PDB entry 2E2J | X-ray diffraction, 3.50 A resolution | chains T and A of the 13 polymer chains in the assembly

== Chain T ==
Molecule: 27-MER DNA template strand
Sequence (27 nucleotides; numbered 1 to 27; the number before each row is that of its first residue):
     1 TACCGATAAGCAGACGACCCTCTCGAT

== Chain A ==
Molecule: DNA-directed RNA polymerase II largest subunit
From: Saccharomyces cerevisiae
Notes: EC 2.7.7.6
Reference sequence: P04050 (RPB1_YEAST); residue numbers follow UniProt; this construct covers 1-1733
Sequence (1733 residues; numbered 1 to 1733; the number before each row is that of its first residue):
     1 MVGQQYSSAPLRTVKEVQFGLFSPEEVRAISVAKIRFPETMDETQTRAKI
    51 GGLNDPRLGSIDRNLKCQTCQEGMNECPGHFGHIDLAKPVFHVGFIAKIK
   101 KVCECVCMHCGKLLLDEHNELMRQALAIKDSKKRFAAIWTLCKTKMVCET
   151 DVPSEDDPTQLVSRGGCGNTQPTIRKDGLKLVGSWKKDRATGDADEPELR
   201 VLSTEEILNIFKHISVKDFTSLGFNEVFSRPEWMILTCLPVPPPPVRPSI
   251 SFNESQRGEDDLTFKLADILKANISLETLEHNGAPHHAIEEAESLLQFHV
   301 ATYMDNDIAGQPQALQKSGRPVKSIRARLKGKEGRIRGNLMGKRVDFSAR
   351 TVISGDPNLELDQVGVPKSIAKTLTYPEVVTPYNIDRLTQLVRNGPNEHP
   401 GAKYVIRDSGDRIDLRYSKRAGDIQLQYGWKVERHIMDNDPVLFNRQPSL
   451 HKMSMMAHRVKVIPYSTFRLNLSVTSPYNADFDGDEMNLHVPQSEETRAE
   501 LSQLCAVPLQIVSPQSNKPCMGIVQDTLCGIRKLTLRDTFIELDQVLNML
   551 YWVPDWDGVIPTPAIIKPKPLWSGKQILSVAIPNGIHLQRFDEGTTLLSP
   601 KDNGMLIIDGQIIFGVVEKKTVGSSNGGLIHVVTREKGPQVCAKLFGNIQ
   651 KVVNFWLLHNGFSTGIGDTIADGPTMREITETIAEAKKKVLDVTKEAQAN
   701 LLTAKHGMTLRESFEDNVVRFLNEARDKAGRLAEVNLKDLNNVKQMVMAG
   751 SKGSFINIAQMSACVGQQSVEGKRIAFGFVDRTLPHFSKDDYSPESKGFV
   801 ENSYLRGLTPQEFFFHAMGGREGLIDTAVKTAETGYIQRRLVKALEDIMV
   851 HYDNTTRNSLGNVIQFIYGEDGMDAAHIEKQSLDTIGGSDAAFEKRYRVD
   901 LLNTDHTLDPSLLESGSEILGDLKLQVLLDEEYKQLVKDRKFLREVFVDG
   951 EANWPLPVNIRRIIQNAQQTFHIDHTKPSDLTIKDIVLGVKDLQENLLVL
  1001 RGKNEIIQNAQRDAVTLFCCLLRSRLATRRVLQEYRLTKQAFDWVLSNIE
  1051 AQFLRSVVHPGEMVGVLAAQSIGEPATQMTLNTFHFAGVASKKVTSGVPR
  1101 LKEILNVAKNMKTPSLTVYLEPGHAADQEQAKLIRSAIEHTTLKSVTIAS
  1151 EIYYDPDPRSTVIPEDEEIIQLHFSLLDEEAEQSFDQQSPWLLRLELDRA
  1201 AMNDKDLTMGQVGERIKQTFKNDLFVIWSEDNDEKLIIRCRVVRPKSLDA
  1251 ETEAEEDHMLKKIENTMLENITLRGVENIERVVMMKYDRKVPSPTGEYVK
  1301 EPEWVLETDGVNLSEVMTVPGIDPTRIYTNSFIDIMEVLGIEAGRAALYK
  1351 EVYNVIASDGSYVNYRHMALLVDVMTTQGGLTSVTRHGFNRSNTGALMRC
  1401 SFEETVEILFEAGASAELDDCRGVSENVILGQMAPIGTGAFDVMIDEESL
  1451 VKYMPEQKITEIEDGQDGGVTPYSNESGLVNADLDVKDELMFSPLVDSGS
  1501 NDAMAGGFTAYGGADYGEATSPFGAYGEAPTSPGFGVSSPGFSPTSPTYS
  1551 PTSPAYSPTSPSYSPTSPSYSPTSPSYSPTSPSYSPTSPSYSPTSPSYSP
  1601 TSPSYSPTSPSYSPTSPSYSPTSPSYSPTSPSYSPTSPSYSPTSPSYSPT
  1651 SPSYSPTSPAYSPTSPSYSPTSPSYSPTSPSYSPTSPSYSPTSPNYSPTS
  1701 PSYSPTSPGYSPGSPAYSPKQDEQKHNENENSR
Unresolved in the structure: 1-2, 155-160, 187-198, 1082-1091, 1177-1186, 1244-1253, 1446-1733
UniProt features mapped onto this chain:
  - region: Pro248 to Asp260 (Lid loop), Asn306 to Lys323 (Rudder loop), Pro810 to Glu822 (Bridging helix)
  - binding site (Zn(2+)): Cys67, Cys70, Cys77, His80, Cys107, Cys110, Cys148, Cys167
  - binding site (Mg(2+)): Asp481, Asp483, Asp485
  - modified residue: Thr1471 (Phosphothreonine)
  - cross-link (Glycyl lysine isopeptide (Lys-Gly)): Lys695 (interchain with G-Cter in ubiquitin), Lys1246 (interchain with G-Cter in ubiquitin), Lys1350 (interchain with G-Cter in ubiquitin)
Ion coordination: Zn2+ site 1: Cys67, Cys70, Cys77, His80; Zn2+ site 2: Cys107, Cys110, Cys148, Cys167; Mg2+ site 1: Asp481 (shared with 1 residue of chain R); Mg2+ site 2 near Asp483 (its only coordinating residue here)
Small-molecule neighbours: phosphomethylphosphonic acid guanylate ester (G2P): Arg446, Pro448, Asn479, Asp481, Asp483, Thr831
From the paper describing this entry:
  - catalytic residues: His1085 (proposed by the authors, not directly observed)
  - mutagenesis - R446A: abolished growth

== How chain T and chain A interact ==
Pairs across the interface - 16 pairs, chain T then chain A:
  DC15(T) with Arg1386(A), base contact; Glu1407(A), sugar contact
  DG16(T) with Lys330(A), phosphate contact; Tyr836(A), base contact; Glu1403(A), phosphate contact
  DA17(T) with Arg337(A), salt bridge to the phosphate
  DC18(T) with Thr831(A), base contact; Ala832(A), sugar contact; Gly835(A), sugar contact
  DC19(T) with Lys332(A), salt bridge to the phosphate; Arg337(A), salt bridge to the phosphate; Pro448(A), base contact
  DC20(T) with Lys332(A), salt bridge to the phosphate; Gln447(A), sugar contact
  DT21(T) with Arg344(A), salt bridge to the phosphate; Arg350(A), sugar contact
Also at the interface, not in a pair above, chain T (8 interface residues in all): DT27
Also at the interface, not in a pair above, chain A (17 interface residues in all): Phe252, Arg326, Glu1404

== In short ==
8 residues of chain T face 17 of chain A across their interface; the contacts include 5 salt bridges. Polar
pairs include DA17(T)-Arg337(A), DC19(T)-Lys332(A) and DC19(T)-Arg337(A). Chain A binds
phosphomethylphosphonic acid guanylate ester. The paper reports the catalytic residue His1085(A); R446A of
chain A abolishes growth.
Here chain T is 27-MER DNA template strand and chain A is DNA-directed RNA polymerase II largest subunit
(Saccharomyces cerevisiae). Entry 2E2J (RNA polymerase II elongation complex in 5 mM Mg+2 with GMPCPP) was
determined by X-ray diffraction together with 2E2H, 2E2I, 2NVQ, 2NVT, 2NVX, 2NVY, 2NVZ and 2YU9 from the same
study.
